Entry 5DMS (X-ray diffraction, 1.90 A resolution); this record covers chains A and B.

[Chain A]
Protein: Serine/threonine-protein kinase PLK1
Organism: Mus musculus
Notes: EC 2.7.11.21
Reference sequence: Q07832 (PLK1_MOUSE); residue numbers follow UniProt; this construct covers 367-603
Sequence (237 residues; row label = number of the first residue in the row):
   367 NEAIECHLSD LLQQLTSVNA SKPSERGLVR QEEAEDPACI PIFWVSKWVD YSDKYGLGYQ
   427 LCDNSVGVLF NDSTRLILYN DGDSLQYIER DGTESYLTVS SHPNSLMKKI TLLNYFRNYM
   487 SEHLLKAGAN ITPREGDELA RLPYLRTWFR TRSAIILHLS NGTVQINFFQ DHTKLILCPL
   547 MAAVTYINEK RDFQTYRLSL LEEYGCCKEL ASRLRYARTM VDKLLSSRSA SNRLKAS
Unresolved in the structure: 367, 594-603
Swiss-Prot annotation at these positions:
  - region: A493 to R507 (Linker), H538 to K540 (Important for interaction with phosphorylated proteins)
  - modified residue: S375 (Phosphoserine), S450 (Phosphoserine), T498 (Phosphothreonine)
  - cross-link: K492 (Glycyl lysine isopeptide (Lys-Gly) (interchain with G-Cter in ubiquitin))
  - mutagenesis: H538 (H538A: Abolishes interaction with NEDD9; when associated with M-540), K540 (K540M: Abolishes interaction with NEDD9; when associated with A-538)

[Chain B]
Protein: F-box only protein 43
Notes: fragment: Emi2 Peptide
Reference sequence: Q8CDI2 (FBX43_MOUSE); residue numbers follow UniProt; this construct covers 169-177
Sequence (9 residues; row label = number of the first residue in the row):
   169 FSQHKTSTI
Unresolved in the structure: 169-172
Modified / non-standard residues: T176 (phosphothreonine; TPO)
Swiss-Prot annotation at these positions:
  - modified residue: T176 (Phosphothreonine)
From the paper describing this entry:
  - post-translational modification sites: T176
  - mutagenesis - F169A, T176A: increased stability

[Chain A / chain B interface]
Pairs across the interface (19):
  K413(A) with S175(B)
  W414(A) with K173(B); T174(B); S175(B), hydrogen bond (backbone-backbone)
  V415(A) with K173(B); T174(B)
  D416(A) with K173(B), hydrogen bond (backbone-backbone)
  Y485(A) with T174(B)
  H489(A) with I177(B)
  L490(A) with T174(B); S175(B); T176(B); I177(B), hydrophobic
  L491(A) with T176(B), hydrogen bond (backbone-backbone); I177(B)
  R516(A) with K173(B)
  F535(A) with K173(B)
  H538(A) with T176(B)
  K540(A) with T176(B)
Also at the interface, not in a pair above, chain A (14 interface residues in all): N533, F534

[In short]
14 residues of chain A face 5 of chain B across their interface, with 3 hydrogen bonds. Main-chain hydrogen
bonds include W414(A)-S175(B), D416(A)-K173(B) and L491(A)-T176(B). UniProt lists 2 mutagenesis sites on chain
A. The paper reports that F169A and T176A of chain B increase stability; a modification site at T176(B).
Chain A is Serine/threonine-protein kinase PLK1 (Mus musculus) and chain B is F-box only protein 43; the
structure, Mouse Polo-box domain and Emi2 (169-177), was determined by X-ray diffraction (same publication as
5DNJ and 5DMV).
